Entry 3QH7 (X-ray diffraction, 2.50 A resolution); this record covers chain A.

# Chain A
Molecule: CT296
From: Chlamydia trachomatis
UniProt: B0B7L2 (B0B7L2_CHLT2); residue numbers follow UniProt; this construct covers 1-155
Amino-acid sequence (157 residues; each row starts with the number of its first residue; numbers below 1 keep their minus sign (Ser-1 is residue -1)):
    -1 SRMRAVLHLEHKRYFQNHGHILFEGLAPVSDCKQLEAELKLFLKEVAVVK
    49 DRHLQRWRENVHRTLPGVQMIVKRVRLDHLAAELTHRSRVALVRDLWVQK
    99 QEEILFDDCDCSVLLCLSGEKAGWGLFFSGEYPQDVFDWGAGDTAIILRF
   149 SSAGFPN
Unresolved in the structure: 43-53, 151-155
Construct notes: expression tag (-1 to 0)
Modified residues: Mse1 (selenomethionine; parent Met); Mse68 (selenomethionine; parent Met)

# Overview
Chain A is CT296 (Chlamydia trachomatis); the structure, 2.5 A resolution structure of Se-Met labeled CT296
from Chlamydia trachomatis, was determined by X-ray diffraction together with 3QH6 from the same study.
